PDB entry 3REI | X-ray diffraction, 2.65 A resolution | chains G and I of the 10 polymer chains in the assembly

== Chain G ==
Molecule: Histone H2A type1
Source organism: Xenopus laevis
Reference sequence: P06897 (H2A1_XENLA); residues 1-129 here correspond to UniProt positions 2-130 (UniProt number = residue number + 1)
Sequence (129 residues; each row starts with the number of its first residue):
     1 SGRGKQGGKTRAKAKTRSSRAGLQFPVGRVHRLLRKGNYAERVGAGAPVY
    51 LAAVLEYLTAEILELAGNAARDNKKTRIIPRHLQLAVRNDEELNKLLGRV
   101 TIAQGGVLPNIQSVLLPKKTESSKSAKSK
Disordered / not traced: 1-13, 120-129
Sequence notes: variant Arg99 (Gly100 in P06897), Ser123 (Ala124 in P06897)
UniProt features mapped onto this chain:
  - modified residue: Ser1 (N-acetylserine), Lys5 (N6-(2-hydroxyisobutyryl)lysine), Lys9 (N6-(2-hydroxyisobutyryl)lysine), Lys36 (N6-(2-hydroxyisobutyryl)lysine), Lys74 (N6-(2-hydroxyisobutyryl)lysine), Lys75 (N6-(2-hydroxyisobutyryl)lysine), Lys95 (N6-(2-hydroxyisobutyryl)lysine), Gln104 (N5-methylglutamine), Lys118 (N6-(2-hydroxyisobutyryl)lysine)
  - cross-link (Glycyl lysine isopeptide (Lys-Gly)): Lys13 (interchain with G-Cter in ubiquitin), Lys15 (interchain with G-Cter in ubiquitin), Lys119 (interchain with G-Cter in ubiquitin)

== Chain I ==
Molecule: 145-nt DNA strand
Sequence (145 nucleotides; row label = number of the first residue in the row; numbers below 1 keep their minus sign (DA-72 is residue -72)):
   -72 ATCAATATCCACCTGCAGATACTACCAAAAGTGTATTTGGAAACTGCTCC
   -22 ATCAAAAGGCATGTTCAGCTGAATCAGCTGAACATGCCTTTTGATGGAGC
    28 AGTTTCCAAATACACTTTTGGTAGTATCTGCAGGTGGATATTGAT
Bound ions: platinum (II) ion site 1 near DG-55 (its only coordinating residue here); platinum (II) ion site 2 near DG-42 (its only coordinating residue here); platinum (II) ion site 3 near DG-34 (its only coordinating residue here); platinum (II) ion site 4 near DG-33 (its only coordinating residue here); platinum (II) ion site 5 near DG-15 (its only coordinating residue here); platinum (II) ion site 6 near DG-5 (its only coordinating residue here); platinum (II) ion site 7 near DG4 (its only coordinating residue here); platinum (II) ion site 8 near DG7 (its only coordinating residue here); platinum (II) ion site 9 near DG23 (its only coordinating residue here); platinum (II) ion site 10 near DG26 (its only coordinating residue here); platinum (II) ion site 11 near DA28 (its only coordinating residue here); platinum (II) ion site 12 near DG47 (its only coordinating residue here); 3 more platinum (II) ion sites not listed

== Chain G / chain I interface ==
Contacting residue pairs (15; chain G residue first):
  Arg29(G) - DG47(I)  hydrogen bond to the phosphate
  Arg29(G) - DG48(I)  salt bridge to the phosphate
  Arg35(G) - DT38(I)  salt bridge to the phosphate
  Arg42(G) - DA37(I)  sugar contact
  Arg42(G) - DT38(I)  phosphate contact
  Val43(G) - DA37(I)  sugar contact
  Val43(G) - DT38(I)  hydrogen bond to the phosphate
  Gly44(G) - DA37(I)  phosphate contact
  Ala45(G) - DA37(I)  hydrogen bond to the phosphate
  Lys75(G) - DC58(I)  phosphate contact
  Lys75(G) - DA59(I)  salt bridge to the phosphate
  Thr76(G) - DG57(I)  hydrogen bond to the phosphate
  Thr76(G) - DC58(I)  hydrogen bond to the phosphate
  Arg77(G) - DG57(I)  hydrogen bond to the sugar
  Arg77(G) - DC58(I)  hydrogen bond to the phosphate
Interface residues without a listed pair, chain G (11 interface residues in all): Thr16, Glu41
Interface residues without a listed pair, chain I (8 interface residues in all): DT46

== In short ==
11 residues of chain G and 8 residues of chain I are in contact; the contacts include 7 hydrogen bonds and 3
salt bridges. Polar contacts include Arg77(G)-DG57(I), Arg29(G)-DG47(I) and Val43(G)-DT38(I).
Here chain G is Histone H2A type1 (Xenopus laevis) and chain I is a 145-nt DNA strand. Entry 3REI (2.65
Angstrom Crystal Structure of the Nucleosome Core Particle Assembled with a 145 bp Alpha-Satellite DNA ...)
was determined by X-ray diffraction together with 3REH, 3REJ, 3REK and 3REL from the same study.
